Entry 7U95 (electron microscopy, 2.73 A resolution); this record covers chains A and F of the 60 polymer chains in the assembly.

# Chain A (and F)
Molecule: Capsid protein
From: Snake adeno-associated virus
Notes: chain F of this document is another copy of the same molecule, construct and numbering; everything in this record applies to it too
UniProtKB: Q6V7U2 (Q6V7U2_9VIRU); residue numbers follow UniProt; this construct covers 214-726
Sequence (513 residues; numbered 214 to 726; the number before each row is that of its first residue):
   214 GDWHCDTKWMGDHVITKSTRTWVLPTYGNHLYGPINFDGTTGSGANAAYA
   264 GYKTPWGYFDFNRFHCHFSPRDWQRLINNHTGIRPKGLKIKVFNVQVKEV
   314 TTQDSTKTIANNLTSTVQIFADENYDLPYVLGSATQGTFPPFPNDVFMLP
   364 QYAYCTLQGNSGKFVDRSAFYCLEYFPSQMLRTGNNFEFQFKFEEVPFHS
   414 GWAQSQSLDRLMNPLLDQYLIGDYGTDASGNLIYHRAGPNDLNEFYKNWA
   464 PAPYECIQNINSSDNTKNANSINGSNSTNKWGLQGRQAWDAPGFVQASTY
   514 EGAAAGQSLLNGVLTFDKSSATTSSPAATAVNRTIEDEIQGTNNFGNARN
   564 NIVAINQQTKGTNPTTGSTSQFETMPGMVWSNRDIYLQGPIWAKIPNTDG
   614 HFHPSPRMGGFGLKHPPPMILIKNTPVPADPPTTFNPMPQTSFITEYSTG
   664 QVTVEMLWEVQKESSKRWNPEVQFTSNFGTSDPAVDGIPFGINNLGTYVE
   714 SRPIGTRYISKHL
From the paper describing this entry:
  - conformationally variable residues (order/disorder transition, side-chain flip): Gly214, Arg288, Lys299, Lys304, Leu326, Arg395, Lys627

# Interface between chain A and chain F
Residue-residue contacts - 58 pairs, chain A then chain F:
  Ser282(A) with Trp681(F)
  Pro283(A) with Trp681(F); Pro683(F)
  Arg284(A) with Arg680(F); Trp681(F), hydrogen bond (backbone-backbone); Asn682(F); Glu684(F), salt bridge; Gln686(F)
  Gln287(A) with Pro683(F); Glu684(F), hydrogen bond (side chain-backbone); Gln686(F), hydrogen bond
  Arg288(A) with Ser678(F)
  Asn291(A) with Gln686(F)
  Asn292(A) with Asn292(F), hydrogen bond
  Pro354(A) with Trp681(F)
  Pro356(A) with Trp681(F)
  Ser678(A) with Arg288(F)
  Arg680(A) with Arg284(F)
  Trp681(A) with Ser282(F); Pro283(F); Arg284(F), hydrogen bond (backbone-backbone); Pro354(F); Pro356(F); Phe703(F); Tyr711(F), hydrogen bond
  Asn682(A) with Arg284(F); Ile701(F); Pro702(F); Phe703(F)
  Pro683(A) with Pro283(F); Gln287(F); Phe687(F), hydrophobic; Ser689(F), hydrogen bond (backbone-side chain); Phe703(F)
  Glu684(A) with Arg284(F), salt bridge; Gln287(F), hydrogen bond (backbone-side chain); Ser689(F)
  Val685(A) with Thr688(F); Ser689(F)
  Gln686(A) with Arg284(F); Gln287(F), hydrogen bond; Asn291(F); Phe687(F); Thr688(F), hydrogen bond (backbone-side chain)
  Phe687(A) with Pro683(F), hydrophobic; Gln686(F)
  Thr688(A) with Val685(F); Gln686(F), hydrogen bond (side chain-backbone); Thr688(F)
  Ser689(A) with Pro683(F), hydrogen bond (side chain-backbone); Glu684(F); Val685(F)
  Ile701(A) with Asn682(F)
  Pro702(A) with Asn682(F)
  Phe703(A) with Trp681(F); Asn682(F); Pro683(F)
  Tyr711(A) with Trp681(F), hydrogen bond
Interface residues without a listed pair, chain A (27 interface residues in all): Phe355, Lys675, Glu676
Interface residues without a listed pair, chain F (27 interface residues in all): Phe355, Lys675, Glu676

# Summary
The chain A/chain F interface involves 27 residues from each chain; the contacts include 13 hydrogen bonds and
2 salt bridges. Polar contacts include Arg284(A)-Glu684(F), Gln287(A)-Glu684(F) and Gln287(A)-Gln686(F). The
paper reports conformational variability at Gly214(A), Arg288(A) and Lys299(A) among others.
Both chains are Capsid protein (Snake adeno-associated virus). Entry 7U95 (SAAV pH 6.0 capsid structure) was
determined by electron microscopy together with 7U94, 7U96 and 7U97 from the same study.
